6XL0 - chains J and M of the 20 polymer chains in the assembly; structure by electron microscopy, 3.40 A resolution.

[Chain J (and M)]
Name: Flagellin
From: Caulobacter vibrioides (strain NA1000 / CB15N)
Notes: chain M of this document is another copy of the same molecule, construct and numbering; everything in this record applies to it too
UniProtKB: A0A0H3C7K6 (A0A0H3C7K6_CAUVN); residue numbers follow UniProt; this construct covers 1-273
Chain sequence (273 residues; each row starts with the number of its first residue):
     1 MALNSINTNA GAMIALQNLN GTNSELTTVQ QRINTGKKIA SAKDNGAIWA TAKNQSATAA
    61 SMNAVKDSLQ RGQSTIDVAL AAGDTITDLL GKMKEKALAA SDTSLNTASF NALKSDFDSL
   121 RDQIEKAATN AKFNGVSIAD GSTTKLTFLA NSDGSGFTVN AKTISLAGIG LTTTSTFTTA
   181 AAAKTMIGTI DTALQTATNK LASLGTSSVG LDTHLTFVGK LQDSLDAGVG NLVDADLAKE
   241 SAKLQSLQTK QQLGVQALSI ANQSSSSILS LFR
Not modelled in the structure: 1, 273
Reported in the primary citation:
  - mutagenesis - T103C/N130S: decreased binding to phiCbK

[How chain J and chain M interact]
Residue-residue contacts (11):
  A238(J) - L16(M)  hydrophobic
  K239(J) - L16(M)
  A242(J) - N262(M)
  T249(J) - I6(M)
  T249(J) - S266(M)
  T249(J) - L269(M)
  K250(J) - I6(M)
  K250(J) - N7(M)
  Q252(J) - L269(M)
  L253(J) - L269(M)
  L253(J) - F272(M)  hydrophobic
Other interface residues (no listed pair), chain J (11 interface residues in all): D236, S241, Q245, Q256
Other interface residues (no listed pair), chain M (12 interface residues in all): A12, N20, L258, S265, I268

[Overview]
11 residues of chain J and 12 residues of chain M are in contact. The paper reports that T103C/N130S of chain
J reduce binding to phiCbK.
Chain J and chain M are both Flagellin (Caulobacter vibrioides (strain NA1000 / CB15N)); the structure,
Caulobacter crescentus FljK filament, was determined by electron microscopy together with 6XKY from the same
study.
